5MP9 - chains I and J of the 34 polymer chains in the assembly; structure by electron microscopy, 4.10 A resolution (low resolution: residue-level contacts below are approximate; hydrogen-bond / salt-bridge calls are withheld).

Chain I:
Protein: 26S protease regulatory subunit 4 homolog
Source organism: Saccharomyces cerevisiae (strain ATCC 204508 / S288c)
UniProt: P40327 (PRS4_YEAST); numbering as in UniProt (aligned over 1-437)
Sequence (437 residues; numbered 1 to 437; the number before each row is that of its first residue):
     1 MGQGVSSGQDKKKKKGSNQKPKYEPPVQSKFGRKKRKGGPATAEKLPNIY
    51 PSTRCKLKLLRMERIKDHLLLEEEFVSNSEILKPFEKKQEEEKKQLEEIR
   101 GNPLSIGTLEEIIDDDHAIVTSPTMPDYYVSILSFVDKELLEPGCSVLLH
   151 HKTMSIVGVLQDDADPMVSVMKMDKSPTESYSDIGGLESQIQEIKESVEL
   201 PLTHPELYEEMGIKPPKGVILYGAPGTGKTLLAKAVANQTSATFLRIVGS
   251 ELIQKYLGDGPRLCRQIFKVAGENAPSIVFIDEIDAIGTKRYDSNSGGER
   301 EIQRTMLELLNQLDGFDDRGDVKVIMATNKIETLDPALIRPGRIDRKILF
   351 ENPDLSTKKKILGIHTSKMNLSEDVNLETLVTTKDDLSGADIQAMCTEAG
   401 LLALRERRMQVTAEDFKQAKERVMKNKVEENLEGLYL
Unresolved in the structure: 1-52
Small-molecule neighbours:
  - ATP (adenosine-5'-triphosphate), molecule 1: Asp-183, Ile-184, Gly-185, Leu-187, Ala-224, Pro-225, Gly-226, Thr-227, Gly-228, Lys-229, Thr-230, Leu-231, Glu-283, Ile-361, His-365, Gly-389, Ala-390, Gln-393
  - ATP, molecule 2: Asp-314, Arg-340, Arg-343

Chain J:
Protein: 26S protease regulatory subunit 8 homolog
Source organism: Saccharomyces cerevisiae (strain ATCC 204508 / S288c)
UniProt: Q01939 (PRS8_YEAST); residue numbers follow UniProt; this construct covers 1-405
Sequence (405 residues; row label = number of the first residue in the row):
     1 MTAAVTSSNIVLETHESGIKPYFEQKIQETELKIRSKTENVRRLEAQRNA
    51 LNDKVRFIKDELRLLQEPGSYVGEVIKIVSDKKVLVKVQPEGKYIVDVAK
   101 DINVKDLKASQRVCLRSDSYMLHKVLENKADPLVSLMMVEKVPDSTYDMV
   151 GGLTKQIKEIKEVIELPVKHPELFESLGIAQPKGVILYGPPGTGKTLLAR
   201 AVAHHTDCKFIRVSGAELVQKYIGEGSRMVRELFVMAREHAPSIIFMDEI
   251 DSIGSTRVEGSGGGDSEVQRTMLELLNQLDGFETSKNIKIIMATNRLDIL
   301 DPALLRPGRIDRKIEFPPPSVAARAEILRIHSRKMNLTRGINLRKVAEKM
   351 NGCSGADVKGVCTEAGMYALRERRIHVTQEDFELAVGKVMNKNQETAISV
   401 AKLFK
Unresolved in the structure: 1-12, 399-405
Ion coordination: Mg2+: Thr-196 (together with ADP)
Small-molecule neighbours: ADP (adenosine-5'-diphosphate): Met-149, Val-150, Gly-151, Leu-153, Pro-191, Gly-192, Thr-193, Gly-194, Lys-195, Thr-196, Leu-197, Arg-200, Ile-327, His-331, Gly-355, Ala-356, Lys-359

How chain I and chain J interact:
Contacting residue pairs (72):
  Glu-97(I) / Lys-83(J)
  Asn-102(I) / Asp-97(J)
  Asn-102(I) / Ser-119(J)
  Pro-103(I) / Tyr-94(J)
  Pro-103(I) / Ser-119(J)
  Pro-103(I) / Tyr-120(J)
  Leu-104(I) / Tyr-94(J)
  Leu-104(I) / Ile-95(J)
  Ser-105(I) / Tyr-94(J)
  Ile-106(I) / Lys-93(J)
  Pro-123(I) / Gly-92(J)
  Leu-148(I) / Ile-95(J)
  Leu-160(I) / Asp-81(J)
  Asp-163(I) / Lys-77(J)
  Ala-164(I) / Lys-77(J)
  Pro-166(I) / Arg-228(J)
  Pro-166(I) / Glu-232(J)
  Met-167(I) / Arg-228(J)
  Ser-169(I) / Arg-231(J)
  Val-170(I) / Arg-231(J)
  Val-170(I) / Glu-232(J)
  Lys-172(I) / Arg-231(J)
  Met-173(I) / Leu-275(J)
  Met-173(I) / Gln-278(J)
  Asp-174(I) / Arg-231(J)
  Asp-174(I) / Asp-280(J)
  Lys-175(I) / Gln-278(J)
  Ser-176(I) / Asp-280(J)
  Ser-176(I) / Glu-283(J)
  Pro-177(I) / Gln-278(J)
  Pro-177(I) / Glu-283(J)
  Gly-226(I) / Arg-306(J)
  Lys-234(I) / Gln-278(J)
  Arg-246(I) / Glu-274(J)
  Arg-246(I) / Gln-278(J)
  Ser-250(I) / Glu-267(J)
  Ser-250(I) / Thr-271(J)
  Glu-251(I) / Val-230(J)
  Ile-253(I) / Glu-267(J)
  Gln-254(I) / Ser-227(J)
  Lys-255(I) / Glu-217(J)
  Tyr-256(I) / Ser-227(J)
  Asp-282(I) / Glu-274(J)
  Glu-283(I) / Arg-270(J)
  Lys-290(I) / Gly-260(J)
  Lys-290(I) / Ser-261(J)
  Arg-291(I) / Glu-259(J)
  Arg-291(I) / Gly-260(J)
  Tyr-292(I) / Thr-256(J)
  Tyr-292(I) / Arg-257(J)
  Tyr-292(I) / Ser-261(J)
  Tyr-292(I) / Glu-267(J)
  Asp-293(I) / Thr-256(J)
  Asp-293(I) / Glu-259(J)
  Ser-294(I) / Arg-257(J)
  Lys-368(I) / Leu-177(J)
  Met-369(I) / Leu-177(J)
  Met-369(I) / Gly-178(J)
  Asn-370(I) / Ser-176(J)
  Asn-370(I) / Leu-177(J)
  Asp-391(I) / Pro-307(J)
  Ala-394(I) / Pro-307(J)
  Ala-394(I) / Gly-308(J)
  Thr-397(I) / Ile-179(J)
  Gly-400(I) / Leu-177(J)
  Gly-400(I) / Ile-179(J)
  Leu-401(I) / Ile-179(J)
  Leu-401(I) / Arg-312(J)
  Leu-404(I) / Leu-177(J)
  Arg-405(I) / Glu-162(J)
  Arg-407(I) / Leu-166(J)
  Met-409(I) / Leu-177(J)
Also at the interface, not in a pair above, chain I (55 interface residues in all): Thr-124, Thr-178, Glu-179, Val-248, Ala-390, Lys-427
Also at the interface, not in a pair above, chain J (53 interface residues in all): Leu-85, Glu-91, Val-96, Lys-158, Glu-159, Leu-173, Phe-174, Ala-180, Gly-263, Gly-264, Leu-279, Gly-281, Asp-301, Asp-311

In short:
55 residues of chain I and 53 residues of chain J are in contact. Ligands of chain I: ATP. Bound to chain J:
ADP.
Here chain I is 26S protease regulatory subunit 4 homolog and chain J is 26S protease regulatory subunit 8
homolog, both from Saccharomyces cerevisiae (strain ATCC 204508 / S288c). Entry 5MP9 (26S proteasome in
presence of ATP (s1)) was determined by electron microscopy together with 5MPA, 5MPB, 5MPC, 5MPD and 5MPE from
the same study.
